Entry 5F0K (X-ray diffraction, 3.07 A resolution); this record covers chain A.

[Chain A]
Protein: Vacuolar protein sorting-associated protein 35
Organism: Homo sapiens
Reference sequence: Q96QK1 (VPS35_HUMAN); numbering as in UniProt (aligned over 14-470)
Amino-acid sequence (462 residues; each row starts with the number of its first residue):
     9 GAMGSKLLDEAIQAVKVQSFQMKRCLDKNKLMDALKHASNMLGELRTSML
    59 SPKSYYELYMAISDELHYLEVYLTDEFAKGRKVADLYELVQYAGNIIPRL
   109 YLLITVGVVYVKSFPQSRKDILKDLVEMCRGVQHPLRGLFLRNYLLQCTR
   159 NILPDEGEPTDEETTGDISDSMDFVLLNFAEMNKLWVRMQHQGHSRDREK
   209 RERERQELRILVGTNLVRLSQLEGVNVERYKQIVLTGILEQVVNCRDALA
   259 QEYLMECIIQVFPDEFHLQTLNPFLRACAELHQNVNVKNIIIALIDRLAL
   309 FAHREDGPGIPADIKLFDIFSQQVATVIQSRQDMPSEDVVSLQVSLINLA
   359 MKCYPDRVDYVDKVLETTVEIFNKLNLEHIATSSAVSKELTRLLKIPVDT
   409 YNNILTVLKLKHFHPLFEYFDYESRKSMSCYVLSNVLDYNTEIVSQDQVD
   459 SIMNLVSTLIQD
Unresolved in the structure: 9-11, 200-207, 384-390, 445-454, 470
Construct notes: expression tag (9-13)
Swiss-Prot annotation at these positions:
  - region (Interaction with SNX3): Val25 to Lys44, Asp205 to Glu215
  - natural variant: Ile241 (I241M: Found in a patient with Parkinson disease), Pro316 (P316S: Found in a patient with Parkinson disease), Gln469 (Q469P: Found in a consanguineous family with intellectual disability; uncertain significance)
  - mutagenesis: Leu108 (L108P: Disrupts interaction with VPS26; no effect on interaction with VPS29)

[In short]
Curated annotation (UniProt) lists one mutagenesis site.
Chain A is Vacuolar protein sorting-associated protein 35 (Homo sapiens); the structure, Structure of VPS35 N
terminal region, was determined by X-ray diffraction, deposited together with 5F0J, 5F0L, 5F0M and 5F0P.
